Entry 6VOH (electron microscopy, 4.16 A resolution (low resolution: residue-level contacts below are approximate; hydrogen-bond / salt-bridge calls are withheld)); this record covers chains J and a of the 26 polymer chains in the assembly.

Chain J:
Molecule: ATP synthase subunit b', chloroplastic
Organism: Spinacia oleracea
UniProtKB: P31853 (ATPX_SPIOL); residues 1-222 here = UniProt positions 1-222
Sequence (222 residues; numbered 1 to 222; the number before each row is that of its first residue):
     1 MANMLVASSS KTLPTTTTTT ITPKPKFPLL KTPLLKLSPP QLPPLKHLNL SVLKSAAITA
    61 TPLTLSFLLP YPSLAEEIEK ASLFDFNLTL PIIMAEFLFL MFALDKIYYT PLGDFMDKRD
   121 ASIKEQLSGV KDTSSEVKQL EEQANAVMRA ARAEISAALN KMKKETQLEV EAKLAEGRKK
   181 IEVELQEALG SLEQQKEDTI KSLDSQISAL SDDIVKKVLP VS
Unresolved in the structure: 1-84, 221-222

Chain a:
Molecule: ATP synthase subunit a, chloroplastic
Organism: Spinacia oleracea
UniProtKB: P06451 (ATPI_SPIOL); numbering as in UniProt (aligned over 1-247)
Sequence (247 residues; numbered 1 to 247; the number before each row is that of its first residue):
     1 MNVLSYSINP LKGLYAISGV EVGQHFYWQI GGFQIHGQVL ITSWVVIAIL LGSAAIAVRS
    61 PQTIPTGGQN FFEYVLEFIR DVSKTQIGEE YRPWVPFIGT MFLFIFVSNW SGALLPWKII
   121 QLPHGELAAP TNDINTTVAL ALLTSVAYFY AGLTKKGLGY FGKYIQPTPI LLPINILEDF
   181 TKPLSLSFRL FGNILADELV VVVLVSLVPL VVPIPVMFLG LFTSGIQALI FATLAAAYIG
   241 ESLEGHH
Unresolved in the structure: 1-21, 245-247

Chain J / chain a interface:
Contacting residue pairs (43):
  Asp85(J) with His36(a); Asn135(a)
  Phe86(J) with Ile134(a); Asn135(a)
  Leu88(J) with Phe33(a)
  Thr89(J) with Gln34(a); Ile35(a); His36(a); Asn135(a)
  Leu90(J) with Asn135(a); Val138(a); Ala139(a); Leu142(a)
  Ile92(J) with Ile35(a)
  Ile93(J) with Val39(a); Leu40(a)
  Met94(J) with Ala139(a); Leu143(a)
  Glu96(J) with Trp44(a)
  Phe97(J) with Phe104(a); Leu140(a); Leu143(a)
  Leu98(J) with Leu143(a)
  Leu100(J) with Ile47(a); Leu51(a)
  Met101(J) with Phe97(a); Thr100(a)
  Asp105(J) with Pro96(a)
  Tyr108(J) with Phe72(a); Leu76(a)
  Tyr109(J) with Ile79(a); Val95(a); Gly99(a)
  Leu112(J) with Gln69(a); Leu76(a)
  Phe115(J) with Pro61(a); Gln62(a)
  Met116(J) with Leu76(a); Glu77(a)
  Arg119(J) with Gln62(a); Thr63(a); Gln69(a); Glu73(a)
Also at the interface, not in a pair above, chain J (22 interface residues in all): Leu104, Gly113
Also at the interface, not in a pair above, chain a (34 interface residues in all): His25, Ser43, Pro65

Overview:
22 residues of chain J and 34 residues of chain a are in contact.
Here chain J is ATP synthase subunit b', chloroplastic and chain a is ATP synthase subunit a, chloroplastic,
both from Spinacia oleracea. Entry 6VOH (Chloroplast ATP synthase (O1, CF1FO)) was determined by electron
microscopy together with 6VM1, 6VM4, 6VMB, 6VMD, 6VMG, 6VOF and 8 further entries from the same study.
